Entry 8DBR (electron microscopy, 3.20 A resolution); this record covers chains X and a of the 22 polymer chains in the assembly.

[Chain X]
Protein: ATP synthase subunit b
From: Escherichia coli
UniProt: D6IFY0 (D6IFY0_ECOLX); numbering as in UniProt (aligned over 1-156)
Chain sequence (156 residues; row label = number of the first residue in the row):
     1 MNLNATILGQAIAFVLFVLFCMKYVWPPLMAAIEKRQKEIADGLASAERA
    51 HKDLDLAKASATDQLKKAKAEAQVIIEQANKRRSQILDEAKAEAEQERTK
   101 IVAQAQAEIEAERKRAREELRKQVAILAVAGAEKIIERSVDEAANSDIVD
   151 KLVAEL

[Chain a]
Protein: ATP synthase subunit a
From: Escherichia coli
UniProt: C3SL77 (C3SL77_ECOLX); residue numbers follow UniProt; this construct covers 1-271
Chain sequence (271 residues; each row starts with the number of its first residue):
     1 MASENMTPQDYIGHHLNNLQLDLRTFSLVDPQNPPATFWTINIDSMFFSV
    51 VLGLLFLVLFRSVAKKATSGVPGKFQTAIELVIGFVNGSVKDMYHGKSKL
   101 IAPLALTIFVWVFLMNLMDLLPIDLLPYIAEHVLGLPALRVVPSADVNVT
   151 LSMALGVFILILFYSIKMKGIGGFTKELTLQPFNHWAFIPVNLILEGVSL
   201 LSKPVSLGLRLFGNMYAGELIFILIAGLLPWWSQWILNVPWAIFHILIIT
   251 LQAFIFMVLTIVYLSMASEEH
Unresolved in the structure: 1-3, 270-271

[Interface between chain X and chain a]
Residue-residue contacts (56; chain X residue first):
  Met-1(X) with Asn-18(a); Arg-140(a); Asp-146(a)
  Asn-2(X) with Asn-148(a), hydrogen bond (backbone-side chain)
  Leu-3(X) with Phe-38(a); Asn-148(a)
  Asn-4(X) with Phe-38(a); Thr-40(a), hydrogen bond (side chain-backbone); Ile-41(a); Asn-42(a), hydrogen bond; Asn-148(a), hydrogen bond (backbone-side chain)
  Ala-5(X) with Phe-38(a); Ile-41(a), hydrophobic
  Thr-6(X) with Ile-41(a); Asn-42(a), hydrogen bond; Asn-148(a)
  Ile-7(X) with Asn-148(a); Leu-151(a), hydrophobic; Ser-152(a), hydrogen bond (backbone-side chain)
  Gly-9(X) with Met-46(a)
  Gln-10(X) with Met-46(a), hydrogen bond (backbone-side chain); Ser-49(a), hydrogen bond; Trp-111(a); Val-149(a); Ser-152(a)
  Ala-11(X) with Ser-152(a), hydrogen bond (backbone-side chain)
  Ala-13(X) with Val-50(a), hydrophobic
  Phe-14(X) with Trp-111(a), hydrophobic; Met-153(a), hydrophobic
  Phe-17(X) with Val-50(a), hydrophobic; Gly-53(a); Leu-54(a), hydrophobic; Leu-57(a), hydrophobic; Trp-111(a), hydrophobic
  Val-18(X) with Thr-107(a)
  Cys-21(X) with Leu-57(a), hydrophobic; Thr-107(a)
  Met-22(X) with Leu-100(a), hydrophobic
  Tyr-24(X) with Arg-61(a), hydrogen bond (backbone-side chain)
  Val-25(X) with Phe-60(a), hydrophobic; Ala-64(a)
  Trp-26(X) with Ile-83(a), hydrophobic; Ala-102(a), hydrophobic; Leu-106(a), hydrophobic
  Pro-28(X) with Arg-61(a); Ala-64(a)
  Leu-29(X) with Ala-64(a), hydrophobic
  Met-30(X) with Ile-83(a), hydrophobic; Asn-87(a)
  Ala-32(X) with Ser-69(a), hydrogen bond (backbone-side chain)
  Ile-33(X) with Ile-83(a), hydrophobic
  Lys-35(X) with Ser-69(a)
  Arg-36(X) with Thr-68(a), hydrogen bond (side chain-backbone); Ser-69(a), hydrogen bond (side chain-backbone); Gly-70(a), hydrogen bond (side chain-backbone); Glu-80(a), salt bridge
Also at the interface, not in a pair above, chain X (27 interface residues in all): Phe-20
Also at the interface, not in a pair above, chain a (46 interface residues in all): Leu-16, Trp-39, Ser-45, Val-63, Ala-67, Pro-72, Ile-79, Val-86, Pro-103, Leu-104, Ile-108, Val-147, Leu-155, Phe-212

[Summary]
27 residues of chain X face 46 of chain a across their interface; the contacts include 14 hydrogen bonds and 1
salt bridge. Among the polar pairs are Arg-36(X)/Glu-80(a), Asn-2(X)/Asn-148(a) and Asn-4(X)/Thr-40(a).
Chain X is ATP synthase subunit b and chain a is ATP synthase subunit a, both from Escherichia coli; the
structure, E. coli ATP synthase imaged in 10mM MgATP State2 "half-up, was determined by electron microscopy
together with 8DBP, 8DBQ, 8DBS, 8DBT, 8DBU, 8DBV and 8DBW from the same study.
